6FT4 - chain A; structure by X-ray diffraction, 1.34 A resolution.

[Chain A]
Molecule: Bromodomain-containing protein 4
Organism: Homo sapiens
Reference sequence: O60885 (BRD4_HUMAN); residue numbers follow UniProt; this construct covers 42-168
Chain sequence (127 residues; numbered 42 to 168; the number before each row is that of its first residue):
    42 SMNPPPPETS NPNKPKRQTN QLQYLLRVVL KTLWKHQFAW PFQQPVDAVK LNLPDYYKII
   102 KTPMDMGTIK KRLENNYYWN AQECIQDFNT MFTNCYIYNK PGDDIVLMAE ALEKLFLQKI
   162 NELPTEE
Differences from the reference sequence: conflict Met43 (Thr in O60885)
Ligand contacts: E5W (3-[[4,4-bis(fluoranyl)piperidin-1-yl]methyl]-5-(3,5-dimethyl-1,2-oxazol-4-yl)phenol): Trp81, Pro82, Phe83, Gln85, Val87, Leu92, Leu94, Tyr97, Cys136, Tyr139, Asn140, Asp145, Ile146, Met149
UniProt features mapped onto this chain:
  - site: Asn140 (Acetylated histone binding)
  - cross-link: Lys99 (Glycyl lysine isopeptide (Lys-Gly) (interchain with G-Cter in SUMO2))
  - natural variant: Asp145 (D145G: Found in a patient with a neurodevelopmental syndrome; uncertain significance)
  - mutagenesis: Asn140 (N140A: Abolishes binding to acetylated histones)
Reported in the primary citation:
  - binding site for E5W: Tyr97, Asn140

[Summary]
Bound to chain A: compound E5W. UniProt lists one mutagenesis site. From the paper: a binding site for E5W at
Tyr97 and Asn140.
Chain A is Bromodomain-containing protein 4 (Homo sapiens); the structure, Crystal Structure of the first
bromodomain of human BRD4 in complex with a 3,5-dimethylisoxazol ligand, was determined by X-ray diffraction
together with 6FSY and 6FT3 from the same study.
